PDB entry 5VB3 | X-ray diffraction, 1.95 A resolution | chain A

[Chain A]
Protein: Nuclear receptor ROR-gamma, SRC2 chimera
From: Homo sapiens
UniProtKB: P51449 (RORG_HUMAN); residue numbers follow UniProt; this construct covers 260-507
Chain sequence (280 residues; each row starts with the number of its first residue):
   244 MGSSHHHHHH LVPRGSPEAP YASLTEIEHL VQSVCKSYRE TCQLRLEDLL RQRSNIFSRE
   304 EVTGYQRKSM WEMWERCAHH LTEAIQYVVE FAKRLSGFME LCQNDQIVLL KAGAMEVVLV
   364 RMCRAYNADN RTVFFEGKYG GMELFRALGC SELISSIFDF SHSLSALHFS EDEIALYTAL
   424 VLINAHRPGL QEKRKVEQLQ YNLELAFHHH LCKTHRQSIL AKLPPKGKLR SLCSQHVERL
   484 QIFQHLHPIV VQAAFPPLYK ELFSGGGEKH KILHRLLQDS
Unresolved in the structure: 244-264
Differences from the reference sequence: initiating methionine (244); expression tag (245-259)
Ion coordination: Na+: Cys366, Tyr369, Ser408
Swiss-Prot annotation at these positions:
  - motif: Leu501 to Phe506 (AF-2)
  - mutagenesis: Ala327 (A327F: Completely abolishes transcriptional activity), Phe378 (F378Q: Completely abolishes transcriptional activity), Ile397 (I397N: Nearly abolishes transcriptional activity)
Reported in the primary citation:
  - contacts within the chain: His479-Tyr502 (hydrogen bond), His479-Phe506 (pi stacking), Tyr502-Phe506 (pi stacking)
  - conformationally variable residues (side-chain flip): His323, Leu324

[In short]
The Na+ site is built by Cys366, Tyr369 and Ser408. UniProt lists 3 mutagenesis sites. From the paper:
conformational variability at His323 and Leu324; contacts within the chain involving His479, Tyr502 and
Phe506.
Chain A is Nuclear receptor ROR-gamma, SRC2 chimera (Homo sapiens); the structure, X-ray structure of nuclear
receptor ROR-gammat Ligand Binding Domain + SRC2 peptide, was determined by X-ray diffraction, deposited
together with 5VB5, 5VB6 and 5VB7.
